Entry 6W2P (X-ray diffraction, 1.94 A resolution); this record covers chains A and V of the 4 polymer chains in the assembly.

== Chain A ==
Protein: DNA-(apurinic or apyrimidinic site) lyase
Source organism: Homo sapiens
Notes: EC 3.1.-.-, 4.2.99.18
UniProtKB: P27695 (APEX1_HUMAN); residues 43-318 here = UniProt positions 43-318
Amino-acid sequence (276 residues; row label = number of the first residue in the row):
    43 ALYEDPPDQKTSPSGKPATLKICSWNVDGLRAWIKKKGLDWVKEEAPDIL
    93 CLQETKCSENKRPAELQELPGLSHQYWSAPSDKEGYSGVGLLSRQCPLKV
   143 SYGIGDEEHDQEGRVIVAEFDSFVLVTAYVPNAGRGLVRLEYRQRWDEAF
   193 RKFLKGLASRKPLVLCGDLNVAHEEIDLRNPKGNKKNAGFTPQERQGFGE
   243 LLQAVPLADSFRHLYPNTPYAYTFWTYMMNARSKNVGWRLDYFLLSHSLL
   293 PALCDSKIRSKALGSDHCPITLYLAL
Sequence notes: engineered mutation Arg104 (Leu in P27695)
Ion coordination: Mg2+: Glu96 (shared with 1 residue of chain D; 1 residue of chain P)

== Chain V ==
Molecule: 21-nt DNA strand
Sequence (21 nucleotides; each row starts with the number of its first residue):
     1 GGATCCGTCGATCGCATCAGC

== Interface between chain A and chain V ==
Pairs across the interface - 26 pairs, chain A then chain V:
  Asp70(A) - DG14(V)  sugar contact
  Gly71(A) - DG14(V)  phosphate contact
  Gly71(A) - DC15(V)  phosphate contact
  Leu72(A) - DC15(V)  phosphate contact
  Arg73(A) - DC15(V)  hydrogen bond to the phosphate
  Arg73(A) - DA16(V)  salt bridge to the phosphate
  Ala74(A) - DG14(V)  sugar contact
  Ala74(A) - DC15(V)  hydrogen bond to the phosphate
  Lys78(A) - DC13(V)  phosphate contact
  Lys78(A) - DG14(V)  salt bridge to the phosphate
  Lys98(A) - DG14(V)  base contact
  Lys98(A) - DC15(V)  sugar contact
  Lys103(A) - DA16(V)  salt bridge to the phosphate
  Glu126(A) - DA16(V)  phosphate contact
  Gly127(A) - DC15(V)  phosphate contact
  Gly127(A) - DA16(V)  sugar contact
  Arg177(A) - DA11(V)  base contact
  Lys224(A) - DC5(V)  phosphate contact
  Lys228(A) - DG7(V)  phosphate contact
  Tyr269(A) - DT12(V)  base contact
  Tyr269(A) - DC13(V)  sugar contact
  Met270(A) - DA11(V)  base contact
  Met270(A) - DT12(V)  sugar contact
  Met271(A) - DG10(V)  base contact
  Met271(A) - DA11(V)  sugar contact
  Met271(A) - DT12(V)  hydrogen bond to the phosphate
Other interface residues (no listed pair), chain A (17 interface residues in all): Tyr128

== Overview ==
17 residues of chain A face 9 of chain V across their interface, with 3 hydrogen bonds and 3 salt bridges.
Polar pairs include Arg73(A)-DC15(V), Ala74(A)-DC15(V) and Met271(A)-DT12(V).
Chain A is DNA-(apurinic or apyrimidinic site) lyase (Homo sapiens) and chain V is a 21-nt DNA strand; the
structure, APE1 endonuclease product complex L104R, was determined by X-ray diffraction together with 6W0Q,
6W3L, 6W3N, 6W3Q, 6W3U and 6W43 from the same study.
